5W1S - chains C and E of the 7 polymer chains in the assembly; structure by X-ray diffraction, 3.81 A resolution.

[Chain C]
Name: DNA-directed RNA polymerase subunit beta
Organism: Escherichia coli (strain K12)
Notes: EC 2.7.7.6
UniProtKB: P0A8V2 (RPOB_ECOLI); numbering as in UniProt (aligned over 1-1342)
Chain sequence (1342 residues; row label = number of the first residue in the row):
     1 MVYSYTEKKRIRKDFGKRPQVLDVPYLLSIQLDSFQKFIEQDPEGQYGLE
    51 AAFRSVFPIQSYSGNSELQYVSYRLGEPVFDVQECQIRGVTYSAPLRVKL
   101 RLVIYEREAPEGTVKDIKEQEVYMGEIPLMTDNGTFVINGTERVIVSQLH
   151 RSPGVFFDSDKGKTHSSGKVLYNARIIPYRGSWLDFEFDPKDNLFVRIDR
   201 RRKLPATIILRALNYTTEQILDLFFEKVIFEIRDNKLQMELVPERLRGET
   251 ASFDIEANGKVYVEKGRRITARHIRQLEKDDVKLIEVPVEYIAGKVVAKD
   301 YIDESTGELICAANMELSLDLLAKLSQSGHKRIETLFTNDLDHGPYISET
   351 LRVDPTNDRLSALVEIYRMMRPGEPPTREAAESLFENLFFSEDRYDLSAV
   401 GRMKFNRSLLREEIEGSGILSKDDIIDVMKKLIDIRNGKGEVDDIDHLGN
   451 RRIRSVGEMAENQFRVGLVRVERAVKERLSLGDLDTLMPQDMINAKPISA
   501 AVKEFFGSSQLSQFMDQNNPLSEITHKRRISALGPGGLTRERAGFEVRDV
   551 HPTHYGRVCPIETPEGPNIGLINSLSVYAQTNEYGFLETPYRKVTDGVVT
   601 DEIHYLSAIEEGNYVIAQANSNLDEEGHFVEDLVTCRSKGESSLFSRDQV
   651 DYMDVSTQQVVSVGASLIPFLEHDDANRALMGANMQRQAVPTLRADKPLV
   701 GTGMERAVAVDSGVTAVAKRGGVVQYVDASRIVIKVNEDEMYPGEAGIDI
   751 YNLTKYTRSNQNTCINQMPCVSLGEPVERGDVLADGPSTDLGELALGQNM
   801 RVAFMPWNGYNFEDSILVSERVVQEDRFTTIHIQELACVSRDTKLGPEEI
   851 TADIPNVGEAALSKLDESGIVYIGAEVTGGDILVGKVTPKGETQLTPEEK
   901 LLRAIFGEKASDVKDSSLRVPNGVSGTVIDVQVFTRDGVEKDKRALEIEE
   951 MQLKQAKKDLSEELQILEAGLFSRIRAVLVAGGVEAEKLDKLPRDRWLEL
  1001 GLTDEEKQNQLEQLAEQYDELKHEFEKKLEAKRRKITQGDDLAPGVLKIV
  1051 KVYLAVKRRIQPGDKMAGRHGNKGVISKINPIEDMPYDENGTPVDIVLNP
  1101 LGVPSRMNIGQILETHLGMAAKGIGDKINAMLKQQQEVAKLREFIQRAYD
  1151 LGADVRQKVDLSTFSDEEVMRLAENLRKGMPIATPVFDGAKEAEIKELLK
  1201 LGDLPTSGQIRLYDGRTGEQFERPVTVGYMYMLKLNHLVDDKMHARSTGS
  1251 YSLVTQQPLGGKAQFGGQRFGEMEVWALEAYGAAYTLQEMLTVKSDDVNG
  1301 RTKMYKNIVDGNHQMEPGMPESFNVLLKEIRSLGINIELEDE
Not modelled in the structure: 1-2
Swiss-Prot annotation at these positions:
  - modified residue (N6-acetyllysine): Lys-1022, Lys-1200
  - mutagenesis: Ile-561 (I561S: Resistant to antibiotics salinamide A and B), Ile-569 (I569S: Resistant to antibiotics salinamide A and B), Ala-665 (A665E: Resistant to antibiotics salinamide A and B), Asp-675 (D675A/G: Resistant to antibiotics salinamide A and B), Asn-677 (N677H/K: Resistant to antibiotics salinamide A and B), Leu-680 (L680M: Resistant to antibiotics salinamide A and B), Glu-813 (E813K: Disrupts the enzyme's active center)

[Chain E]
Name: DNA-directed RNA polymerase subunit omega
Organism: Escherichia coli (strain K12)
Notes: EC 2.7.7.6
UniProtKB: P0A800 (RPOZ_ECOLI); residue numbers follow UniProt; this construct covers 1-91
Chain sequence (91 residues; each row starts with the number of its first residue):
     1 MARVTVQDAVEKIGNRFDLVLVAARRARQMQVGGKDPLVPEENDKTTVIA
    51 LREIEEGLINNQILDVRERQEQQEQEAAELQAVTAIAEGRR
Not modelled in the structure: 1, 91

[How chain C and chain E interact]
Pairs across the interface (8; chain C residue first):
  Gly-1282(C) / Phe-17(E)
  Tyr-1285(C) / Leu-21(E)  hydrophobic
  Gly-1311(C) / Gln-31(E)
  Asn-1312(C) / Gln-31(E)
  Asn-1312(C) / Val-32(E)
  His-1313(C) / Arg-28(E)  hydrogen bond (backbone-side chain)
  His-1313(C) / Gln-31(E)  hydrogen bond (backbone-side chain)
  Gln-1314(C) / Arg-28(E)

[Summary]
6 residues of chain C face 5 of chain E across their interface; the contacts include 2 hydrogen bonds. Among
the polar pairs are His-1313(C)/Arg-28(E) and His-1313(C)/Gln-31(E). Curated annotation (UniProt) lists 7
mutagenesis sites on chain C.
Chain C is DNA-directed RNA polymerase subunit beta and chain E is DNA-directed RNA polymerase subunit omega,
both from Escherichia coli (strain K12); the structure, X-ray crystal structure of Escherichia coli RNA
polymerase and TraR complex, was determined by X-ray diffraction together with 5VSW and 5W1T from the same
study.
